PDB entry 2YIC | X-ray diffraction, 1.96 A resolution | chains A and B

[Chain A (and B)]
Protein: 2-oxoglutarate decarboxylase
Organism: Mycobacterium smegmatis
Notes: EC 4.1.1.71; chain B of this document is another copy of the same molecule, construct and numbering; everything in this record applies to it too
Reference sequence: A0R2B1 (KGD_MYCS2); residues 361-1227 here = UniProt positions 361-1227
Sequence (868 residues; numbered 360 to 1227; the number before each row is that of its first residue):
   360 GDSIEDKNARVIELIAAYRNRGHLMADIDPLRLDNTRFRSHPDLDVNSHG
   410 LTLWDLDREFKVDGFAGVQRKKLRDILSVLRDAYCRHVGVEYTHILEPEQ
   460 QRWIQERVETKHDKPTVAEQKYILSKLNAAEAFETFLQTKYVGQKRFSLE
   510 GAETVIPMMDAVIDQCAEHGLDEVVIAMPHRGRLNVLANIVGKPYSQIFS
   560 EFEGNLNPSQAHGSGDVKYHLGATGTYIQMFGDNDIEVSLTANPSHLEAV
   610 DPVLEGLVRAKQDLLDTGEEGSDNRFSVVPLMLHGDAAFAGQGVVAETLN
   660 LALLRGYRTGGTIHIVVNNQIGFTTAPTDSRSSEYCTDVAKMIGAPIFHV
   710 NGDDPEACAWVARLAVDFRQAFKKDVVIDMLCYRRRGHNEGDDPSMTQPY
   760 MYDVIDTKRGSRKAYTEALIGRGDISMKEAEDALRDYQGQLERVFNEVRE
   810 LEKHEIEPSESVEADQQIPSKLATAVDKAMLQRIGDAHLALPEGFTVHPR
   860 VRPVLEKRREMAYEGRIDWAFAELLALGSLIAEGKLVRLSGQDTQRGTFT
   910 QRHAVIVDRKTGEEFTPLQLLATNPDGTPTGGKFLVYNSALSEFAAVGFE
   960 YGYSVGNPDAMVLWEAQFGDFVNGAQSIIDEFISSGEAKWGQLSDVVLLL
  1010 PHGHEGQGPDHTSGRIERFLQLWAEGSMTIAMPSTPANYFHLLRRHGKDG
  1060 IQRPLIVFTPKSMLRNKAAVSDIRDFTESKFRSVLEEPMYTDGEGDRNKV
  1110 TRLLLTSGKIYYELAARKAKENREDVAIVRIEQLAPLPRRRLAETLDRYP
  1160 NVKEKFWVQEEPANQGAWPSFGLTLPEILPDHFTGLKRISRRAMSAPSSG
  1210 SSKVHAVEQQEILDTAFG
Not modelled in the structure: 360-365, 400-410, 420-427, 563-574, 814-830 (chain B: 360-364, 398-412, 421-428, 562-574, 814-830)
Differences from the reference sequence: expression tag (360)
Ion coordination: Mg2+: Asp645, Asn678, Ile680 (together with thiamine diphosphate); Ca2+: Asp1004, His1055, Asp1058, Ile1060
Ligand contacts:
  - thiamine diphosphate (TPP), molecule 1: Arg540, Ser604, His605, Leu606, Gly644, Asp645, Ala646, Ala647, Gln651, Asn678, Ile680, Gly681, Phe682, His747
  - thiamine diphosphate (TPP), molecule 2: Gln901, Leu950, Glu952, Gln976, Phe980
Swiss-Prot annotation at these positions:
  - binding site (thiamine diphosphate): Arg540, Ser604, Leu606, Asp645, Ala646, Ala647, Asn678
  - binding site (2-oxoglutarate): His579, Ser604, His1020
  - binding site (Mg(2+)): Asp645, Asn678, Ile680
  - binding site (acetyl-CoA): Thr1038, Arg1054, Lys1089, Ser1092, Gln1142, Arg1149, Arg1150
  - mutagenesis: His539 (H539A: Loss of KG decarboxylase activity), His579 (H579A: Loss of KG decarboxylase activity), His747 (H747A: 40-fold decrease in KG decarboxylase activity), Arg781 (R781A: Increase in KG decarboxylase activity), His1020 (H1020A: Loss of KG decarboxylase activity), Glu1034 (E1034A: Loss of activation by acetyl-CoA), Arg1062 (R1062A: Loss of activation by acetyl-CoA)
What the authors report for this chain:
  - contacts within the chain: Phe506-Tyr578 (pi stacking)
  - Mg2+ coordination: Asp645, Asn678
  - binding site for thiamine diphosphate: Arg540, Leu606, Leu950, Glu952, Phe980
  - catalytic residues: His539, His579, His747, His1020
  - mutagenesis - R781A: increased catalytic activity
  - allosteric site: Glu1034, Arg1062
  - mutagenesis - E1034A, R1062A: unchanged catalytic activity
  - catalytic residues: Glu952 (proposed by the authors, not directly observed)
  - mutagenesis - H579A, H747A, H1020A: decreased catalytic activity

[Chain A / chain B interface]
Pairs across the interface - 197 pairs, chain A then chain B:
  Ala368(A) with Ile371(B), hydrophobic
  Ile371(A) with Ala368(B), hydrophobic; Ile371(B), hydrophobic
  Arg380(A) with Leu455(B), hydrogen bond (side chain-backbone); Pro457(B)
  His382(A) with Leu455(B)
  Thr452(A) with Arg380(B), hydrogen bond (backbone-side chain)
  His453(A) with Arg380(B)
  Ile454(A) with Arg380(B), hydrogen bond (backbone-side chain)
  Leu455(A) with Arg380(B); Glu693(B)
  Gln460(A) with Arg380(B)
  Glu562(A) with Ser1210(B), hydrogen bond; Ser1211(B), hydrogen bond (side chain-backbone); Lys1212(B), salt bridge
  Pro603(A) with Asp1019(B)
  Ser604(A) with Asp1019(B), hydrogen bond (backbone-side chain); His1020(B)
  His605(A) with Asp979(B), hydrogen bond (side chain-backbone); Phe980(B); Asn982(B), hydrogen bond; Asp1019(B), salt bridge
  Ala646(A) with Leu950(B)
  Ala647(A) with Leu950(B)
  Ala649(A) with Asn659(B); Met701(B)
  Gly650(A) with Glu656(B); Asn659(B); Leu950(B); Ser951(B), hydrogen bond (backbone-side chain)
  Gln651(A) with Glu656(B); Leu950(B), hydrogen bond (side chain-backbone); Ser951(B); Glu952(B), hydrogen bond
  Gly652(A) with Gly652(B); Glu656(B), hydrogen bond (backbone-side chain)
  Ala655(A) with Ala655(B), hydrophobic
  Glu656(A) with Gly650(B); Gln651(B); Gly652(B), hydrogen bond (side chain-backbone)
  Asn659(A) with Ala649(B); Gly650(B); Ser689(B), hydrogen bond (side chain-backbone); Arg690(B); Ser691(B), hydrogen bond (backbone-side chain)
  Leu660(A) with Ser691(B)
  Ala661(A) with Ser691(B), hydrogen bond (backbone-side chain)
  Leu662(A) with Ser691(B), hydrogen bond (backbone-side chain)
  Leu663(A) with Thr687(B); Asp688(B); Arg690(B); Ser691(B), hydrogen bond (backbone-side chain)
  Arg664(A) with Asp688(B), salt bridge
  Gly681(A) with Asp902(B)
  Phe682(A) with Asp902(B); Arg905(B); Thr907(B); Gln976(B)
  Thr683(A) with Asp902(B), hydrogen bond; Arg905(B)
  Thr684(A) with Asp902(B), hydrogen bond; Asn947(B)
  Thr687(A) with Leu663(B)
  Asp688(A) with Leu663(B); Arg664(B), salt bridge; Ser948(B); Ala949(B)
  Ser689(A) with Asn659(B), hydrogen bond (backbone-side chain); Ala949(B)
  Arg690(A) with Asn659(B); Leu663(B)
  Ser691(A) with Asn659(B), hydrogen bond (side chain-backbone); Leu660(B); Ala661(B), hydrogen bond (side chain-backbone); Leu662(B), hydrogen bond (side chain-backbone); Leu663(B), hydrogen bond (side chain-backbone); Ile702(B)
  Ser692(A) with Met701(B), hydrogen bond (side chain-backbone)
  Glu693(A) with Leu455(B)
  Asp697(A) with Met701(B)
  Val698(A) with Met701(B), hydrophobic
  Met701(A) with Ala649(B); Ser692(B), hydrogen bond (backbone-side chain); Asp697(B); Val698(B), hydrophobic
  Ile702(A) with Ser691(B)
  Asp751(A) with Arg905(B), salt bridge
  Asp752(A) with His857(B), salt bridge; Arg859(B), salt bridge
  Ser754(A) with His857(B), hydrogen bond
  Met755(A) with His857(B); Val860(B), hydrophobic; Thr909(B); Val916(B)
  Thr756(A) with Arg905(B)
  Pro758(A) with Val916(B); Asp917(B); Arg918(B)
  Asp762(A) with Arg918(B), salt bridge
  His857(A) with Asp752(B), salt bridge; Ser754(B), hydrogen bond; Met755(B)
  Val860(A) with Met755(B), hydrophobic
  Asp902(A) with Gly681(B); Phe682(B); Thr683(B), hydrogen bond; Thr684(B), hydrogen bond
  Arg905(A) with Phe682(B); Thr683(B); Asp751(B), salt bridge; Thr756(B)
  Thr907(A) with Phe682(B)
  Thr909(A) with Met755(B)
  Val916(A) with Met755(B); Pro758(B)
  Asp917(A) with Pro758(B)
  Arg918(A) with Pro758(B); Asp762(B), salt bridge
  Asn947(A) with Thr684(B)
  Ser948(A) with Asp688(B)
  Ala949(A) with Asp688(B); Ser689(B)
  Leu950(A) with Leu606(B), hydrophobic; Ala646(B); Ala647(B); Gly650(B); Gln651(B), hydrogen bond (backbone-side chain)
  Ser951(A) with Gly650(B), hydrogen bond (side chain-backbone); Gln651(B)
  Glu952(A) with Gln651(B), hydrogen bond
  Gln976(A) with Phe682(B)
  Asp979(A) with His605(B), hydrogen bond (backbone-side chain)
  Phe980(A) with Ser604(B); His605(B)
  Asn982(A) with His605(B), hydrogen bond; Gln985(B); Ser986(B); Asp989(B), hydrogen bond; Glu990(B), hydrogen bond
  Gly983(A) with Ser986(B)
  Gln985(A) with Asn982(B); Gln985(B); Arg1027(B)
  Ser986(A) with Asn982(B); Gly983(B)
  Asp989(A) with Asn982(B), hydrogen bond; Arg1024(B), salt bridge; Arg1027(B), salt bridge
  Glu990(A) with Asn982(B), hydrogen bond; Asp1019(B)
  Ser993(A) with Ser1204(B)
  Ser994(A) with Ser1204(B)
  Ala997(A) with Ser1204(B)
  Lys998(A) with Pro1018(B); Ala1205(B)
  Pro1018(A) with Lys998(B)
  Asp1019(A) with Pro603(B); Ser604(B), hydrogen bond (side chain-backbone); His605(B), salt bridge; Glu990(B)
  His1020(A) with Ser604(B)
  Arg1024(A) with Asp989(B), salt bridge; Leu1031(B)
  Glu1026(A) with Gln1030(B), hydrogen bond (backbone-side chain)
  Arg1027(A) with Gln985(B); Asp989(B), salt bridge; Arg1027(B); Gln1030(B); Leu1031(B)
  Gln1030(A) with Glu1026(B), hydrogen bond (side chain-backbone); Arg1027(B); Gln1030(B), hydrogen bond; Asn1173(B), hydrogen bond (backbone-side chain)
  Leu1031(A) with Arg1024(B); Arg1027(B); Ser1204(B)
  Trp1032(A) with Asn1173(B), hydrogen bond (backbone-side chain)
  Ala1033(A) with Met1203(B); Ser1204(B)
  Ser1036(A) with Ser1204(B)
  Asn1173(A) with Gln1030(B), hydrogen bond (side chain-backbone); Trp1032(B), hydrogen bond (side chain-backbone)
  Trp1177(A) with Leu1182(B)
  Pro1178(A) with Leu1182(B)
  Gly1181(A) with Leu1182(B)
  Leu1182(A) with Trp1177(B); Pro1178(B); Gly1181(B); Leu1182(B)
  Met1203(A) with Ala1033(B)
  Ser1204(A) with Ser993(B); Ser994(B); Ala997(B); Leu1031(B); Ala1033(B); Ser1036(B)
  Ala1205(A) with Lys998(B)
Other interface residues (no listed pair), chain A (106 interface residues in all): Glu372, Leu383, Val576, Leu606, Leu658, Lys700, Arg859, His912, Ala1202, Gly1209
Other interface residues (no listed pair), chain B (105 interface residues in all): His382, Leu383, Val576, Leu658, Lys700, His912, Gly921, Ala1202, Gly1209

[Overview]
Chain A and chain B form an interface of 106 and 105 residues respectively, with 48 hydrogen bonds and 16 salt
bridges. Polar contacts include Glu562(A)-Lys1212(B), His605(A)-Asp1019(B) and Arg664(A)-Asp688(B). From the
paper: catalytic residues His539(A), His579(A) and His747(A) among others; H579A, H747A and H1020A of chain A
reduce catalytic activity; 6 substitutions were tested in all.
Chain A and chain B are both 2-oxoglutarate decarboxylase (Mycobacterium smegmatis); the structure, Crystal
structure of the SucA domain of Mycobacterium smegmatis alpha- ketoglutarate decarboxylase (triclinic form),
was determined by X-ray diffraction, deposited together with 2XT6, 2XTA, 2Y0P and 2YID.
